8EGR - chains B and D of the 24 polymer chains in the assembly; structure by electron microscopy, 3.58 A resolution.

# Chain B (and D)
Protein: gp15, receptor-binding protein, tail fiber
From: Staphylococcus phage Andhra
Notes: chain D of this document is another copy of the same molecule, construct and numbering; everything in this record applies to it too
UniProtKB: A0A1S6L1H3 (A0A1S6L1H3_9CAUD); residues 1-609 here = UniProt positions 1-609
Amino-acid sequence (609 residues; row label = number of the first residue in the row):
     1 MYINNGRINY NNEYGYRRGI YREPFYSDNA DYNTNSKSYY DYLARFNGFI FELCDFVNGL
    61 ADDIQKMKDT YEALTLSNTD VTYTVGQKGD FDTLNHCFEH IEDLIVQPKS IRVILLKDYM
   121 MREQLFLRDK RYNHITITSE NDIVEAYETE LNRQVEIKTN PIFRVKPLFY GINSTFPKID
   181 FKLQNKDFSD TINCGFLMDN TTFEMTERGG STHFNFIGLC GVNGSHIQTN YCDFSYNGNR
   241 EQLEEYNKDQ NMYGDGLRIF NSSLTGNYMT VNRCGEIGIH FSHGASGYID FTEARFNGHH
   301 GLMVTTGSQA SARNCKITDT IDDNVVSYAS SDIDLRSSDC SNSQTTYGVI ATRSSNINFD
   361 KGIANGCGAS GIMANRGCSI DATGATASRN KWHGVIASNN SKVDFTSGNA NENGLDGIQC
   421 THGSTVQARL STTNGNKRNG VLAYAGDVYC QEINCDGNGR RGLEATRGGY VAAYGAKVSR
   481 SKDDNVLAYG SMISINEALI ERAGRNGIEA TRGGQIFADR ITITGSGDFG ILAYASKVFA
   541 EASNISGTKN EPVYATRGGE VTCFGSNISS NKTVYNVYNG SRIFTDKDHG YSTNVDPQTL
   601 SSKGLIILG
Unresolved in the structure: 1-9 (chain D: fully traced)

# Interface between chain B and chain D
Pairs across the interface - 23 pairs, chain B then chain D:
  Tyr10(B) with Met1(D), hydrophobic; Glu13(D), hydrogen bond (backbone-backbone); Tyr14(D)
  Asn11(B) with Gly15(D), hydrogen bond (backbone-backbone); Tyr16(D); Arg17(D)
  Asn12(B) with Gly15(D); Arg17(D), hydrogen bond
  Glu13(B) with Arg17(D), hydrogen bond (backbone-backbone); Arg18(D); Gly19(D), hydrogen bond (backbone-backbone)
  Tyr14(B) with Gly19(D); Tyr21(D)
  Gly15(B) with Tyr21(D); Glu23(D)
  Tyr16(B) with Gly19(D); Tyr21(D), hydrogen bond (backbone-backbone); Arg22(D)
  Arg17(B) with Glu23(D)
  Tyr21(B) with Glu23(D), hydrogen bond
  Glu23(B) with Tyr14(D); Arg45(D), salt bridge
  Pro24(B) with Tyr42(D)
Interface residues without a listed pair, chain D (14 interface residues in all): Ile20

# Summary
Chain B and chain D form an interface of 11 and 14 residues respectively, with 7 hydrogen bonds and 1 salt
bridge. Polar contacts include Glu23(B)-Arg45(D), Asn12(B)-Arg17(D) and Tyr21(B)-Glu23(D).
Both chains are gp15, receptor-binding protein, tail fiber (Staphylococcus phage Andhra). Entry 8EGR (Upper
tail structure of Staphylococcus phage Andhra) was determined by electron microscopy together with 8EGS, 8EGT
and 8EJ5 from the same study.
